4ZBO - chains A and D of the 4 polymer chains in the assembly; structure by X-ray diffraction, 1.40 A resolution.

== Chain A (and D) ==
Molecule: Acetoacetate decarboxylase
Organism: Streptomyces bingchenggensis (strain BCW-1)
Notes: chain D of this document is another copy of the same molecule, construct and numbering; everything in this record applies to it too
UniProtKB: D7C0E5 (D7C0E5_STRBB); numbering as in UniProt (aligned over 1-265)
Sequence (265 residues; row label = number of the first residue in the row):
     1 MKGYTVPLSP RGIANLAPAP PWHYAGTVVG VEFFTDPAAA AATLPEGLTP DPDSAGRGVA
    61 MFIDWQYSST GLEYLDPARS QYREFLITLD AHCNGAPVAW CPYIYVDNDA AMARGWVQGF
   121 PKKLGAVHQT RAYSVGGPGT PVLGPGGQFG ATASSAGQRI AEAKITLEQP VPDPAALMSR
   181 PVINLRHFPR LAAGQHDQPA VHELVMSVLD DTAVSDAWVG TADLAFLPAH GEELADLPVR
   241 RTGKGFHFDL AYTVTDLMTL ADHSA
Disordered / not traced: 264-265 (chain D: 261-265)

== Chain A / chain D interface ==
Pairs across the interface - 99 pairs, chain A then chain D:
  H23(A) with P138(D); G139(D)
  A25(A) with Y133(D); G139(D)
  G26(A) with Y133(D)
  T27(A) with R131(D); Y133(D)
  D64(A) with R131(D), salt bridge; Y133(D), hydrogen bond (backbone-side chain)
  W65(A) with Y133(D)
  Q66(A) with T130(D); R131(D), hydrogen bond (side chain-backbone); Y133(D); G139(D), hydrogen bond (side chain-backbone); T140(D); P141(D)
  S68(A) with P138(D)
  L72(A) with Q148(D)
  Y74(A) with T130(D), hydrogen bond (backbone-side chain); P138(D); G139(D); T140(D); P141(D); Q148(D)
  L75(A) with T130(D); Q148(D); F149(D); G150(D); K164(D)
  P77(A) with H128(D); Q129(D); T130(D); G150(D)
  A78(A) with H128(D); T152(D); R159(D)
  Q81(A) with R83(D), hydrogen bond; Q129(D), hydrogen bond (side chain-backbone); T130(D); R131(D)
  R83(A) with Q81(D), hydrogen bond
  H128(A) with P77(D); A78(D)
  Q129(A) with P77(D); Q81(D), hydrogen bond (backbone-side chain)
  T130(A) with Q66(D); Y74(D), hydrogen bond (side chain-backbone); L75(D); P77(D); Q81(D)
  R131(A) with T27(D); D64(D), salt bridge; Q66(D), hydrogen bond (backbone-side chain); Q81(D); R131(D)
  Y133(A) with A25(D); G26(D); T27(D); D64(D), hydrogen bond (side chain-backbone); W65(D); Q66(D); D249(D)
  S134(A) with D216(D), hydrogen bond; D249(D), hydrogen bond (backbone-side chain)
  V135(A) with A213(D); S215(D), hydrogen bond (backbone-side chain); D249(D), hydrogen bond (backbone-side chain); A251(D), hydrophobic
  G136(A) with A251(D)
  P138(A) with H23(D); S68(D); Y74(D); T253(D)
  G139(A) with H23(D); A25(D); Q66(D), hydrogen bond (backbone-side chain); Y74(D)
  T140(A) with Q66(D); Y74(D)
  P141(A) with Q66(D); Y74(D)
  Q148(A) with L72(D); Y74(D); L75(D)
  F149(A) with L75(D)
  G150(A) with L75(D); P77(D)
  T152(A) with A78(D)
  R159(A) with A78(D)
  A213(A) with V135(D)
  S215(A) with S134(D); V135(D), hydrogen bond (side chain-backbone)
  D216(A) with S134(D), hydrogen bond
  D249(A) with Y133(D); S134(D), hydrogen bond (side chain-backbone); V135(D), hydrogen bond (side chain-backbone)
  A251(A) with V135(D), hydrophobic; G136(D)
  T253(A) with P138(D)
Also at the interface, not in a pair above, chain A (42 interface residues in all): Y24, K164, V214, L250
Also at the interface, not in a pair above, chain D (42 interface residues in all): Y24, V214, L250

== Summary ==
Chain A and chain D each contribute 42 residues to their interface; the contacts include 20 hydrogen bonds and
2 salt bridges. Polar pairs include D64(A)-R131(D), D64(A)-Y133(D) and Q66(A)-R131(D).
Both chains are Acetoacetate decarboxylase (Streptomyces bingchenggensis (strain BCW-1)). Entry 4ZBO
(Streptomyces bingchenggensis acetoacetate decarboxylase in non-covalent complex with potassium formate) was
determined by X-ray diffraction.
